PDB entry 6B8H | electron microscopy, 3.60 A resolution | chains 3 and 4 of the 60 polymer chains in the assembly

# Chain 3 (and 4)
Name: ATP synthase subunit 9, mitochondrial
Organism: Saccharomyces cerevisiae (strain ATCC 204508 / S288c)
Notes: chain 4 of this document is another copy of the same molecule, construct and numbering; everything in this record applies to it too
UniProtKB: P61829 (ATP9_YEAST); residue numbers follow UniProt; this construct covers 1-76
Chain sequence (76 residues; numbered 1 to 76; the number before each row is that of its first residue):
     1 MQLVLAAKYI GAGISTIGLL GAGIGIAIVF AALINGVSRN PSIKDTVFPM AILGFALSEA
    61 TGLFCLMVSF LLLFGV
Not modelled in the structure: 1, 76 (chain 4: 76)
What the authors report for this chain:
  - catalytic residues: E59 (citing earlier work)

# Interface between chain 3 and chain 4
Contacting residue pairs (56):
  V4(3) - Q2(4)
  V4(3) - L5(4)  hydrophobic
  V4(3) - A6(4)
  V4(3) - Y9(4)  hydrophobic
  A7(3) - A6(4)  hydrophobic
  A7(3) - I10(4)
  K8(3) - Y9(4)
  I10(3) - I10(4)  hydrophobic
  G11(3) - Y9(4)
  G11(3) - G13(4)
  I14(3) - G13(4)
  I14(3) - I14(4)  hydrophobic
  I14(3) - I17(4)
  S15(3) - G13(4)
  S15(3) - T16(4)
  I17(3) - I17(4)  hydrophobic
  G18(3) - L20(4)
  G21(3) - L20(4)
  G21(3) - G23(4)
  G21(3) - I24(4)
  G25(3) - G23(4)
  G25(3) - A27(4)
  I28(3) - A31(4)  hydrophobic
  V29(3) - A27(4)  hydrophobic
  A32(3) - A31(4)
  A32(3) - I34(4)
  L33(3) - I34(4)  hydrophobic
  G36(3) - S38(4)
  R39(3) - N35(4)  hydrogen bond
  R39(3) - R39(4)
  N40(3) - S38(4)  hydrogen bond (side chain-backbone)
  T46(3) - K44(4)
  V47(3) - I34(4)  hydrophobic
  M50(3) - L33(4)  hydrophobic
  M50(3) - K44(4)
  M50(3) - F48(4)  hydrophobic
  G54(3) - F30(4)
  L57(3) - I26(4)  hydrophobic
  L57(3) - F30(4)  hydrophobic
  L57(3) - F55(4)  hydrophobic
  S58(3) - G23(4)
  S58(3) - I26(4)
  S58(3) - A27(4)
  T61(3) - L19(4)
  T61(3) - G23(4)
  T61(3) - I26(4)
  T61(3) - E59(4)
  F64(3) - L19(4)  hydrophobic
  F64(3) - E59(4)
  F64(3) - L63(4)  hydrophobic
  F64(3) - L66(4)  hydrophobic
  C65(3) - T16(4)  hydrogen bond
  C65(3) - L19(4)  hydrophobic
  V68(3) - L66(4)  hydrophobic
  L72(3) - Y9(4)  hydrophobic
  L72(3) - L73(4)  hydrophobic
Also at the interface, not in a pair above, chain 3 (36 interface residues in all): L3, L20, I43, A51, L53, L71, G75
Also at the interface, not in a pair above, chain 4 (37 interface residues in all): L3, A12, A22, V37, P41, I52, S69, F70

# In short
The interface between chain 3 and chain 4 involves 36 residues on one side and 37 on the other; the contacts
include 3 hydrogen bonds. Polar pairs include R39(3)-N35(4), N40(3)-S38(4) and C65(3)-T16(4). The paper
reports the catalytic residue E59(3).
Both chains are ATP synthase subunit 9, mitochondrial (Saccharomyces cerevisiae (strain ATCC 204508 / S288c)).
Entry 6B8H (Mosaic model of yeast mitochondrial ATP synthase monomer) was determined by electron microscopy
together with 6B2Z from the same study.
